Entry 1O6K (X-ray diffraction, 1.70 A resolution); this record covers chains A and C.

[Chain A]
Name: Rac-beta serine/threonine protein kinase
Source organism: Homo sapiens
Notes: EC 2.7.1.-; fragment: kinase domain, residues 146-481
Reference sequence: P31751 (AKT2_HUMAN); numbering as in UniProt (aligned over 146-481)
Amino-acid sequence (336 residues; numbered 146 to 481; the number before each row is that of its first residue):
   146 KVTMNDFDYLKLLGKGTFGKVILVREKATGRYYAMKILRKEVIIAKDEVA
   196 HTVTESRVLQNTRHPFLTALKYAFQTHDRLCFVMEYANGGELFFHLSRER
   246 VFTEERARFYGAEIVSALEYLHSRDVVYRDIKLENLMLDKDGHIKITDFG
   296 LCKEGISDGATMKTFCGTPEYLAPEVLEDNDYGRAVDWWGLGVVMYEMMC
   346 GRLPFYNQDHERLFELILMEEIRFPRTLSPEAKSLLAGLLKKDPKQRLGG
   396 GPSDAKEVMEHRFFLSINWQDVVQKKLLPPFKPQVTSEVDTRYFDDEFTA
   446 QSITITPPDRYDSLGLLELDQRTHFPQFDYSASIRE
Disordered / not traced: 450-465, 480-481
Construct notes: engineered mutation Asp474 (Ser in P31751)
Modified positions: Thr309 (phosphothreonine; TPO)
UniProt features mapped onto this chain:
  - active site: Asp275 (Proton acceptor)
  - binding site (ATP): Leu158 to Val166, Lys181
  - binding site (Mn(2+)): Asn280, Asp293
  - modified residue: Thr309 (Phosphothreonine), Ser447 (Phosphoserine), Thr451 (Phosphothreonine), Ser478 (Phosphoserine)
  - glycosylation (O-linked (GlcNAc) threonine): Thr306, Thr313
  - natural variant: Arg274 (R274H: Risk factor for T2D)
  - mutagenesis: Lys181 (K181A: Loss of kinase activity), Thr309 (T309A: Impairs interaction with TTC3; when associated with A-474; T309E: Constitutively active; when associated with D-474)
Ion coordination: Mn2+ site 1: Asn280, Asp293 (together with AMP-PNP); Mn2+ site 2: Asp293 (together with AMP-PNP)
Residues lining bound ligands: AMP-PNP (ANP; phosphoaminophosphonic acid-adenylate ester): Leu158, Gly159, Lys160, Gly161, Gly164, Val166, Ala179, Lys181, Thr213, Met229, Glu230, Tyr231, Ala232, Glu236, Asp275, Lys277, Glu279, Asn280, Met282, Thr292, Asp293, Phe439

[Chain C]
Name: Glycogen synthase kinase-3 beta
Source organism: Homo sapiens
Notes: EC 2.7.1.37; fragment: peptide, residues 3-12
Reference sequence: P49841 (KG3B_HUMAN); residue numbers follow UniProt; this construct covers 3-12
Amino-acid sequence (10 residues; each row starts with the number of its first residue):
     3 GRPRTTSFAE
UniProt features mapped onto this chain:
  - modified residue: Ser9 (Phosphoserine)
  - mutagenesis: Ser9 (S9A: Loss of phosphorylation; abolished inhibition of activity, leading to constitutively active)
Residues lining bound ligands: AMP-PNP (ANP; phosphoaminophosphonic acid-adenylate ester): Arg6, Thr8, Ser9

[How chain A and chain C interact]
Pairs across the interface - 34 pairs, chain A then chain C:
  Thr162(A) - Thr8(C)
  Glu193(A) - Ala11(C)
  Glu236(A) - Arg6(C)  salt bridge
  Phe238(A) - Arg4(C)
  Phe238(A) - Arg6(C)
  Asp275(A) - Ser9(C)
  Lys277(A) - Thr7(C)  hydrogen bond (side chain-backbone)
  Lys277(A) - Thr8(C)
  Lys277(A) - Ser9(C)
  Glu279(A) - Arg4(C)  salt bridge
  Glu279(A) - Arg6(C)
  Glu279(A) - Thr7(C)  hydrogen bond (side chain-backbone)
  Leu296(A) - Ser9(C)
  Leu296(A) - Phe10(C)
  Phe310(A) - Phe10(C)
  Phe310(A) - Ala11(C)
  Phe310(A) - Glu12(C)  hydrogen bond (backbone-backbone)
  Cys311(A) - Phe10(C)
  Cys311(A) - Ala11(C)  hydrophobic
  Gly312(A) - Ser9(C)
  Gly312(A) - Phe10(C)  hydrogen bond (backbone-backbone)
  Thr313(A) - Thr7(C)
  Thr313(A) - Thr8(C)
  Thr313(A) - Ser9(C)
  Pro314(A) - Thr8(C)
  Pro314(A) - Phe10(C)
  Glu315(A) - Thr7(C)
  Tyr316(A) - Arg4(C)  hydrogen bond
  Tyr316(A) - Thr7(C)
  Leu317(A) - Phe10(C)  hydrophobic
  Glu342(A) - Arg4(C)  salt bridge
  Leu348(A) - Arg4(C)
  Tyr351(A) - Pro5(C)
  Phe443(A) - Arg6(C)
Also at the interface, not in a pair above, chain A (26 interface residues in all): Phe163, His196, Leu278, Thr309, Asp440, Glu442

[In short]
26 residues of chain A face 9 of chain C across their interface; the contacts include 5 hydrogen bonds and 3
salt bridges. Polar contacts include Glu236(A)-Arg6(C), Glu279(A)-Arg4(C) and Glu342(A)-Arg4(C). AMP-PNP is
bound between chain A and chain C.
Chain A is Rac-beta serine/threonine protein kinase and chain C is Glycogen synthase kinase-3 beta, both from
Homo sapiens; the structure, Structure of activated form of PKB kinase domain S474D with GSK3 peptide and
AMP-PNP, was determined by X-ray diffraction (same publication as 1O6L).
